PDB entry 8A1U | electron microscopy, 2.86 A resolution | chains B and E of the 6 polymer chains in the assembly

[Chain B]
Name: Na(+)-translocating NADH-quinone reductase subunit B
From: Vibrio cholerae
Notes: EC 7.2.1.1
UniProt: Q9KPS2 (NQRB_VIBCH); residue numbers follow UniProt; this construct covers 1-415
Chain sequence (415 residues; each row starts with the number of its first residue):
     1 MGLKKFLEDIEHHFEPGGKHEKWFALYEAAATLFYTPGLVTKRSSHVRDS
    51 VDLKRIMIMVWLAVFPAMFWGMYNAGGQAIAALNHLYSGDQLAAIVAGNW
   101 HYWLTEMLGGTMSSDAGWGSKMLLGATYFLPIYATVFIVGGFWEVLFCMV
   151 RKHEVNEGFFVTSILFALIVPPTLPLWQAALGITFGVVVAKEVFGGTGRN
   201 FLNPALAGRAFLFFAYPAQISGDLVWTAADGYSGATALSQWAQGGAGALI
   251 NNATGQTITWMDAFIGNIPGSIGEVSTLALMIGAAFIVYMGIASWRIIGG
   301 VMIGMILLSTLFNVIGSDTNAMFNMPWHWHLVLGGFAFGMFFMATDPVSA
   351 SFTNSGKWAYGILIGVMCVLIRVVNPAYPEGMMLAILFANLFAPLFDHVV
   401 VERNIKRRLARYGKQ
Not modelled in the structure: 1-19, 415
Glycans and other covalent adducts: flavin mononucleotide (FMN) linked to Thr236
Metal / ion sites: Na+ site 1: Ala263, Val275, Val332; Na+ site 2: Ile371, Arg372, Asn375, Tyr378
Small-molecule neighbours:
  - 1,2-Distearoyl-sn-glycerophosphoethanolamine (3PE), molecule 1: Trp61, Phe65, Met68, Phe69, Met72, Trp100, Leu104, Leu108, Gly109, Gly110, Thr111, Gly117, Trp118, Gly119, Ser120, Met122, Leu123, Ala126, Thr127, Leu130, Pro131, Tyr133
  - 1,2-Distearoyl-sn-glycerophosphoethanolamine (3PE), molecule 2: Trp143, Leu146, Phe147, Val150, Arg151, Leu181, Thr184, Phe185, Val188, Val189, Phe211
  - 1,2-Distearoyl-sn-glycerophosphoethanolamine (3PE), molecule 3: Trp260, Met261, Phe264, Met281, Trp327, His328, Trp329, Leu331
  - 1,2-Distearoyl-sn-glycerophosphoethanolamine (3PE), molecule 4: Trp295, Arg296, Leu307, Asn354, Ser355, Trp358, Ala359, Ile362, Leu363, Val366, Phe396
  - FMN (flavin mononucleotide), molecule 1: Ile169, Leu206, Arg209, Phe213, Trp226, Ala237, Leu238, Ser239, Gly270, Ser271, Glu274, Gly334, Gly335, Phe338, Gly339, Met343, Tyr378, Pro379, Glu380, Gly381, Met382, Met383, Leu384
  - FMN, molecule 2: Phe213, Phe214, Pro217, Ser221, Gly222, Asp223, Gln243, Ala377, Tyr378, Pro379
  - riboflavin (RBF): Ile56, Met57, Val60, Gly158, Val161, Thr162, Leu165, Lys191, Gly196, Thr197, Gly198, Arg199, Asn200, Leu202, Asn203, Pro204, Ala205, Ile292, Ala293, Phe342, Met343, Thr345, Asp346, Pro347, Val348, Ser349
  - ubiquinone-2 (UQ2): Leu26, Ala29, Ala30, Leu33, Phe137, Ile138, Gly141, Phe142, Glu144, Val145, Val155, Asn156, Glu157, Phe159, Phe160

[Chain E]
Name: Na(+)-translocating NADH-quinone reductase subunit E
From: Vibrio cholerae
Notes: EC 7.2.1.1
UniProt: Q9X4Q7 (NQRE_VIBCH); numbering as in UniProt (aligned over 1-198)
Chain sequence (198 residues; numbered 1 to 198; the number before each row is that of its first residue):
     1 MEHYISLLVKSIFIENMALSFFLGMCTFLAVSKKVKTSFGLGIAVIVVLT
    51 ISVPVNNLVYNLVLKPDALVEGVDLSFLNFITFIGVIAALVQILEMILDR
   101 FFPPLYNALGIFLPLITVNCAIFGGVSFMVQRDYSFAESVVYGFGSGVGW
   151 MLAIVALAGIREKMKYSDVPPGLRGLGITFITAGLMALGFMSFSGVQL
Not modelled in the structure: 1
Metal / ion sites: 2Fe-2S cluster Fe: Cys26, Cys120 (shared with 2 residues of chain D)
Small-molecule neighbours: 2Fe-2S cluster (FES): Gly24, Met25, Cys26, Asn119, Cys120

[How chain B and chain E interact]
Residue-residue contacts (52):
  Arg151(B) - Asp168(E)  salt bridge
  Arg151(B) - Val169(E)
  Arg151(B) - Pro170(E)
  His153(B) - Asp168(E)  salt bridge
  Phe185(B) - Leu188(E)  hydrophobic
  Val189(B) - Ile181(E)
  Val193(B) - Val169(E)
  Val193(B) - Pro170(E)
  Val193(B) - Leu173(E)  hydrophobic
  Val193(B) - Ile178(E)
  Phe194(B) - Met164(E)  hydrophobic
  Phe194(B) - Ser167(E)
  Phe194(B) - Asp168(E)
  Phe194(B) - Ile178(E)  hydrophobic
  Phe194(B) - Thr182(E)
  Phe194(B) - Leu185(E)  hydrophobic
  Gly195(B) - Asp168(E)  hydrogen bond (backbone-backbone)
  Gly198(B) - Tyr166(E)
  Arg199(B) - Tyr166(E)  hydrogen bond (side chain-backbone)
  Arg199(B) - Ser167(E)
  Arg199(B) - Asp168(E)
  Asn200(B) - Lys163(E)
  Phe201(B) - Ile160(E)  hydrophobic
  Phe201(B) - Lys163(E)
  Phe201(B) - Thr182(E)
  Phe201(B) - Leu185(E)  hydrophobic
  Leu202(B) - Leu185(E)  hydrophobic
  Phe214(B) - Leu188(E)  hydrophobic
  Phe214(B) - Met191(E)  hydrophobic
  Val348(B) - Lys163(E)  hydrogen bond (backbone-side chain)
  Phe352(B) - Lys163(E)
  Met367(B) - Ser192(E)
  Met367(B) - Phe193(E)  hydrophobic
  Ile371(B) - Ser192(E)
  Val374(B) - Val196(E)
  Asn375(B) - Ser192(E)  hydrogen bond (side chain-backbone)
  Asn375(B) - Gly195(E)
  Asn375(B) - Val196(E)
  Pro376(B) - Gly195(E)
  Leu384(B) - Ser192(E)
  Phe388(B) - Gly189(E)
  Phe388(B) - Phe190(E)  hydrophobic
  Phe388(B) - Phe193(E)  hydrophobic
  Leu391(B) - Ile160(E)
  Leu391(B) - Met186(E)
  Leu391(B) - Gly189(E)
  Phe392(B) - Leu152(E)  hydrophobic
  Phe392(B) - Phe190(E)  hydrophobic
  Pro394(B) - Gly159(E)
  Leu395(B) - Val155(E)
  Leu395(B) - Ala156(E)  hydrophobic
  His398(B) - Val35(E)
Interface residues without a listed pair, chain B (33 interface residues in all): Ala210, Ala350, Leu370, Ala377, Tyr378, Leu387
Interface residues without a listed pair, chain E (30 interface residues in all): Phe13, Pro171, Ser194

[Overview]
The interface between chain B and chain E involves 33 residues on one side and 30 on the other; the contacts
include 4 hydrogen bonds and 2 salt bridges. Polar pairs include Arg151(B)-Asp168(E), His153(B)-Asp168(E) and
Arg199(B)-Tyr166(E).
Here chain B is Na(+)-translocating NADH-quinone reductase subunit B and chain E is Na(+)-translocating
NADH-quinone reductase subunit E, both from Vibrio cholerae. Entry 8A1U (Sodium pumping NADH-quinone
oxidoreductase with substrates NADH and Q2) was determined by electron microscopy (same publication as 8A1T,
8A1V, 8A1W, 8A1X, 8A1Y, 8ACW and 8ACY).
